8GII - chain A; structure by X-ray diffraction, 1.83 A resolution.

[Chain A]
Name: TEM-1 Variant 80.a
From: Escherichia coli
Amino-acid sequence (263 residues; each row starts with the number of its first residue; note: 2 numbers in that range are skipped by the numbering (no residue carries them; nothing is unmodelled there)):
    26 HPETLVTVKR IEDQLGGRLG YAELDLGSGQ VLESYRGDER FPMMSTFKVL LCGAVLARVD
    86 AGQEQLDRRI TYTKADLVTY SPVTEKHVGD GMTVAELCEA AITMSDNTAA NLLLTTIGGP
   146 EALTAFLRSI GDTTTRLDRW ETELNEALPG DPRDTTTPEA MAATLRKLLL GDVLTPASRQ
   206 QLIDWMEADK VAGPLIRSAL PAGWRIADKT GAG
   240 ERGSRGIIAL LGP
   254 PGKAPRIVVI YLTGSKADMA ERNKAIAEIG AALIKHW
Unresolved in the structure: 26-27
Reported in the primary citation:
  - catalytic residues: S70, E166 (citing earlier work)
  - mutagenesis - S70A: abolished catalytic activity
  - conformationally variable residues (loop rearrangement): G255 to A257

[In short]
The paper reports catalytic residues S70 and E166; S70A abolishes catalytic activity.
Chain A is TEM-1 Variant 80.a (Escherichia coli); the structure, TEM-1 Beta Lactamase Variant 80.a, was
determined by X-ray diffraction together with 8GIJ and 8RQU from the same study.
